PDB entry 3WAF | X-ray diffraction, 1.80 A resolution | chains A and B

== Chain A (and B) ==
Protein: Iron ABC transporter, periplasmic iron-binding protein
Source organism: Thermus thermophilus
Notes: chain B of this document is another copy of the same molecule, construct and numbering; everything in this record applies to it too
UniProt: Q5SHV2 (Q5SHV2_THET8); numbering as in UniProt (aligned over 1-330)
Amino-acid sequence (330 residues; row label = number of the first residue in the row):
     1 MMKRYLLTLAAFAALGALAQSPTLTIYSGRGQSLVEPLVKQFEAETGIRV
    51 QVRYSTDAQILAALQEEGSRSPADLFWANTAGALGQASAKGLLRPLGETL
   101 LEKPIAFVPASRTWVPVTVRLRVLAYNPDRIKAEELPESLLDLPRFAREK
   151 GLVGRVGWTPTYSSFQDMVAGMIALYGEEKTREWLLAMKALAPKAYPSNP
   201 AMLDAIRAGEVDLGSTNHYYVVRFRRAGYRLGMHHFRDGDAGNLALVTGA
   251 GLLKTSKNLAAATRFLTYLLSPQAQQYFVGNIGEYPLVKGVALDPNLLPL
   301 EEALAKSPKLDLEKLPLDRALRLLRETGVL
Unresolved in the structure: 1-21

== Chain A / chain B interface ==
Residue-residue contacts (55; chain A residue first):
  Ser33(A) with Pro295(B)
  Pro37(A) with Ala292(B); Leu293(B)
  Gln41(A) with Gly290(B), hydrogen bond (side chain-backbone); Val291(B)
  Pro200(A) with Ala227(B)
  Asp204(A) with Tyr229(B), hydrogen bond
  Arg207(A) with Arg207(B); Tyr229(B), hydrogen bond
  Arg223(A) with Arg226(B); Ala227(B)
  Phe224(A) with Ala227(B); Tyr229(B)
  Arg226(A) with Arg223(B); Gly280(B)
  Ala227(A) with Pro200(B); Arg223(B); Phe224(B)
  Tyr229(A) with Asp204(B), hydrogen bond; Arg207(B), hydrogen bond; Phe224(B); Tyr229(B), hydrophobic
  Pro272(A) with Gln273(B)
  Gln273(A) with Pro272(B); Gln276(B), hydrogen bond; Gly290(B), hydrogen bond (side chain-backbone); Val291(B); Ala292(B)
  Gln276(A) with Gln273(B), hydrogen bond; Tyr277(B); Asn281(B)
  Tyr277(A) with Gln276(B); Ala292(B), hydrophobic; Leu293(B)
  Val279(A) with Asn281(B)
  Gly280(A) with Gly280(B); Asn281(B)
  Asn281(A) with Gln276(B), hydrogen bond; Val279(B); Gly280(B); Ala292(B); Leu293(B), hydrogen bond (side chain-backbone); Asp294(B)
  Gly290(A) with Gln41(B), hydrogen bond (backbone-side chain); Glu45(B); Gln273(B)
  Val291(A) with Gln41(B)
  Ala292(A) with Pro37(B); Gln41(B); Tyr277(B), hydrophobic
  Leu293(A) with Pro37(B); Tyr277(B); Asn281(B)
  Asp294(A) with Asn281(B)
  Pro295(A) with Ser33(B)
Interface residues without a listed pair, chain A (26 interface residues in all): Leu38, Gly228
Interface residues without a listed pair, chain B (27 interface residues in all): Leu38, Gly228

== Overview ==
26 residues of chain A and 27 residues of chain B are in contact, with 11 hydrogen bonds. Polar contacts
include Gln41(A)-Gly290(B), Asp204(A)-Tyr229(B) and Arg207(A)-Tyr229(B).
Chain A and chain B are both Iron ABC transporter, periplasmic iron-binding protein (Thermus thermophilus);
the structure, X-ray structure of apo-TtFbpA, a ferric ion-binding protein from thermus thermophilus HB8, was
determined by X-ray diffraction.
